PDB entry 9GML | electron microscopy, 3.12 A resolution | chains A and C of the 3 polymer chains in the assembly

== Chain A ==
Protein: Urease subunit gamma
From: Sporosarcina pasteurii
Notes: EC 3.5.1.5
Reference sequence: P41022 (URE3_SPOPA); residues 1-100 here = UniProt positions 1-100
Sequence (100 residues; row label = number of the first residue in the row):
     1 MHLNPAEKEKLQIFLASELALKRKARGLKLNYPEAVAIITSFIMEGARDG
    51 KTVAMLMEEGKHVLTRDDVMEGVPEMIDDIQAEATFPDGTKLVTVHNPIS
Construct notes: variant Ala20 (Leu in P41022), Lys22 (Arg in P41022)
Modified residues: Met1 (N-carboxymethionine; CXM)

== Chain C ==
Protein: Urease subunit alpha
From: Sporosarcina pasteurii
Notes: EC 3.5.1.5
Reference sequence: P41020 (URE1_SPOPA); numbering as in UniProt; present here: 1-34, 36-570
Sequence (570 residues; row label = number of the first residue in the row):
     1 MKINRQQYAESYGPTVGDQVRLADTDLWIEVEKDYTTYGDEANFGGGKVL
    51 REGMGENGTYTRTENVLDLLLTNALILDYTGIYKADIGVKDGYIVGIGKG
   101 GNPDIMDGVTPNMIVGTATEVIAAEGKIVTAGGIDTHVHFINPDQVDVAL
   151 ANGITTLFGGGTGPAEGSKATTVTPGPWNIEKMLKSTEGLPINVGILGKG
   201 HGSSIAPIMEQIDAGAAGLKIHEDWGATPASIDRSLTVADEADVQVAIHS
   251 DTLNEAGFLEDTLRAINGRVIHSFHVEGAGGGHAPDIMAMAGHPNVLPSS
   301 TNPTRPFTVNTIDEHLDMLMVCHHLKQNIPEDVAFADSRIRPETIAAEDI
   351 LHDLGIISMMSTDALAMGRAGEMVLRTWQTADKMKKQRGPLAEEKNGSDN
   401 FRAKRYVSKYTINPAIAQGIAHEVGSIEEGKFADLVLWEPKFFGVKADRV
   451 IKGGIIAYAQIGDPSASIPTPQPVMGRRMYGTVGDLIHDTNITFMSKSSI
   501 QQGVPAKLGLKRRIGTVKNCRNIGKKDMKWNDVTTDIDINPETYEVKVDG
   551 EVLTCEPVKELPMAQRYFLF
Construct notes: insertion (35)
Modified residues: Lys220 (lysine nz-carboxylic acid; KCX)
Ion coordination: Ni2+ site 1: His137, His139, Lys220, Asp363 (together with hydroxide ion); Ni2+ site 2: Lys220, His249, His275 (together with hydroxide ion)
Ligand contacts: hydroxide ion (OH): His137, His139, Lys220, His222, His249, His275, Asp363

== How chain A and chain C interact ==
Pairs across the interface - 31 pairs, chain A then chain C:
  Glu9(A) - Asp463(C)
  Glu9(A) - Pro464(C)
  Glu9(A) - Pro473(C)
  Glu9(A) - Arg477(C)  salt bridge
  Lys10(A) - Asp463(C)  salt bridge
  Lys10(A) - Gln472(C)  hydrogen bond (side chain-backbone)
  Lys10(A) - Pro473(C)
  Ile13(A) - Gln472(C)
  Ile13(A) - Pro473(C)
  Leu19(A) - Phe570(C)  hydrophobic
  Arg23(A) - Leu569(C)  hydrogen bond (side chain-backbone)
  Arg23(A) - Phe570(C)
  Asn31(A) - Gln565(C)  hydrogen bond (side chain-backbone)
  Asn31(A) - Arg566(C)
  Asn31(A) - Phe568(C)
  Tyr32(A) - Phe442(C)  hydrophobic
  Tyr32(A) - Arg566(C)  hydrogen bond (backbone-backbone)
  Pro33(A) - Tyr567(C)
  Glu34(A) - Leu569(C)
  Val36(A) - Gln472(C)
  Met70(A) - Arg566(C)
  Glu71(A) - Arg566(C)  hydrogen bond (backbone-side chain)
  Met76(A) - Lys441(C)  hydrogen bond (backbone-side chain)
  Gln81(A) - Ile468(C)
  Gln81(A) - Thr470(C)
  Gln81(A) - Pro471(C)
  Gln81(A) - Gln472(C)  hydrogen bond (backbone-backbone)
  Glu83(A) - Asp463(C)
  Glu83(A) - Ala466(C)
  Leu92(A) - Ile468(C)  hydrophobic
  Leu92(A) - Pro471(C)  hydrophobic
Other interface residues (no listed pair), chain A (22 interface residues in all): Ala6, Thr40, Gly72, Val73, Ile80, Ala82
Other interface residues (no listed pair), chain C (19 interface residues in all): Gly462, Ser465

== Summary ==
Chain A and chain C form an interface of 22 and 19 residues respectively, with 7 hydrogen bonds and 2 salt
bridges. Polar contacts include Glu9(A)-Arg477(C), Lys10(A)-Asp463(C) and Lys10(A)-Gln472(C). Ligands of chain
C: hydroxide ion.
Here chain A is Urease subunit gamma and chain C is Urease subunit alpha, both from Sporosarcina pasteurii.
Entry 9GML (Cryo-EM structure of Sporosarcina pasteurii urease) was determined by electron microscopy,
deposited together with 9GNR.
